PDB entry 4CR3 | electron microscopy, 9.30 A resolution (very low resolution: no residue pairs are listed; an interface is given only as per-side residue counts) | chains K and L of the 33 polymer chains in the assembly

# Chain K
Protein: 26S protease regulatory subunit 6B homolog
Source organism: Saccharomyces cerevisiae
UniProtKB: P33298 (PRS6B_YEAST); residues 1-428 here = UniProt positions 1-428
Chain sequence (428 residues; each row starts with the number of its first residue):
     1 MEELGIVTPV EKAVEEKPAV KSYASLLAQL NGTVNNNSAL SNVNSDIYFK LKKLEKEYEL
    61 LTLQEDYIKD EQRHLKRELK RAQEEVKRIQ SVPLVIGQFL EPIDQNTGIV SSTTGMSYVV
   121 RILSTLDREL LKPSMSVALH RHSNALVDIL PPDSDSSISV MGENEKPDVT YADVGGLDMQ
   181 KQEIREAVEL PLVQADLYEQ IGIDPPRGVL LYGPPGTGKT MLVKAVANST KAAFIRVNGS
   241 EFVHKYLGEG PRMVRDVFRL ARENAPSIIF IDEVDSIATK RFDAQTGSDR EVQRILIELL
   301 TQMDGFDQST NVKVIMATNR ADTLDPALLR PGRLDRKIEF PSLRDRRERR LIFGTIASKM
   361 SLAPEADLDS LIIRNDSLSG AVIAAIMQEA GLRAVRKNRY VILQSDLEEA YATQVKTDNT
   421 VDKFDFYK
Not modelled in the structure: 1-47

# Chain L
Protein: 26S protease subunit RPT4
Source organism: Saccharomyces cerevisiae
UniProtKB: P53549 (PRS10_YEAST); residue numbers follow UniProt; this construct covers 1-437
Chain sequence (437 residues; numbered 1 to 437; the number before each row is that of its first residue):
     1 MSEEQDPLLA GLGETSGDNH TQQSHEQQPE QPQETEEHHE EEPSRVDPEQ EAHNKALNQF
    61 KRKLLEHRRY DDQLKQRRQN IRDLEKLYDK TENDIKALQS IGQLIGEVMK ELSEEKYIVK
   121 ASSGPRYIVG VRNSVDRSKL KKGVRVTLDI TTLTIMRILP RETDPLVYNM TSFEQGEITF
   181 DGIGGLTEQI RELREVIELP LKNPEIFQRV GIKPPKGVLL YGPPGTGKTL LAKAVAATIG
   241 ANFIFSPASG IVDKYIGESA RIIREMFAYA KEHEPCIIFM DEVDAIGGRR FSEGTSADRE
   301 IQRTLMELLT QMDGFDNLGQ TKIIMATNRP DTLDPALLRP GRLDRKVEIP LPNEAGRLEI
   361 FKIHTAKVKK TGEFDFEAAV KMSDGFNGAD IRNCATEAGF FAIRDDRDHI NPDDLMKAVR
   421 KVAEVKKLEG TIEYQKL
Not modelled in the structure: 1-66, 428-437

# How chain K and chain L interact
At this resolution (9 A) residue pairs are not listed: 65 residues of chain K and 52 of chain L lie at the interface.

# Overview
The interface between chain K and chain L involves 65 residues on one side and 52 on the other.
Here chain K is 26S protease regulatory subunit 6B homolog and chain L is 26S protease subunit RPT4, both from
Saccharomyces cerevisiae. Entry 4CR3 (Deep classification of a large cryo-EM dataset defines the
conformational landscape of the 26S proteasome) was determined by electron microscopy together with 4CR2 and
4CR4 from the same study.
